Entry 7DW6 (X-ray diffraction, 1.70 A resolution); this record covers chains A and C.

# Chain A
Name: 3C-like proteinase
From: Severe acute respiratory syndrome coronavirus 2
Notes: EC 3.4.22.69
UniProt: P0DTD1 (R1AB_SARS2); residues 1-306 here correspond to UniProt positions 3264-3569 (UniProt number = residue number + 3263)
Sequence (306 residues; each row starts with the number of its first residue):
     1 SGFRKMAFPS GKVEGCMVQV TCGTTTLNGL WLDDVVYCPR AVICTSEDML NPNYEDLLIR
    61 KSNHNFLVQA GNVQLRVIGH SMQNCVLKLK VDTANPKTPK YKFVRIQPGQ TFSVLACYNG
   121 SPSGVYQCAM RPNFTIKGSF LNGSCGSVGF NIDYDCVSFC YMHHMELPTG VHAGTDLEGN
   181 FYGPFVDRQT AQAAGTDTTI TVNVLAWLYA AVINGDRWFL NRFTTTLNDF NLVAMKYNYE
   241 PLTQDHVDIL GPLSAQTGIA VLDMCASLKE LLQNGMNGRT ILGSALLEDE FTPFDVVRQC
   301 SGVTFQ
Construct notes: engineered mutation Ala41 (His3304 in P0DTD1)
Curated features (UniProtKB/Swiss-Prot):
  - active site: Cys145 (Nucleophile)
  - site: Gln306 (Cleavage)
  - cross-link (Glycyl lysine isopeptide (Lys-Gly)): Lys5 (interchain with G-Cter in ubiquitin), Lys90 (interchain with G-Cter in ubiquitin)
Reported in the primary citation:
  - binding site for nsp15/16 peptidyl substrate (chain C): Thr24, Thr25, Thr26, Ala41, Asn119, Phe140, His163, Gln189
  - mutagenesis - H41A: abolished catalytic activity (proposed by the authors, not directly observed)

# Chain C
Name: nsp15/16 peptidyl substrate
UniProt: P0DTD1 (R1AB_SARS2); residues -3 to 16 here correspond to UniProt positions 6789-6808 (UniProt number = residue number + 6792)
Sequence (20 residues; each row starts with the number of its first residue; numbers below 1 keep their minus sign (His-3 is residue -3)):
    -3 HVETFYPKLQ SSQAWQPGVA
Disordered / not traced: -3 to 1, 10-16
Curated features (UniProtKB/Swiss-Prot):
  - binding site (uracil): Thr0 to Lys4
  - site: Gln6, Ser7 (Cleavage)

# How chain A and chain C interact
Residue-residue contacts (41):
  Thr24(A) with Ser8(C); Gln9(C), hydrogen bond
  Thr25(A) with Ser7(C); Ser8(C); Gln9(C), hydrogen bond
  Thr26(A) with Ser7(C); Ser8(C), hydrogen bond (backbone-backbone)
  Ala41(A) with Leu5(C), hydrophobic
  Ser46(A) with Gln9(C)
  Tyr54(A) with Leu5(C)
  Phe140(A) with Gln6(C), hydrogen bond (backbone-side chain)
  Leu141(A) with Gln6(C)
  Asn142(A) with Lys4(C); Gln6(C); Ser7(C)
  Gly143(A) with Gln6(C), hydrogen bond (backbone-backbone); Ser7(C), hydrogen bond (backbone-backbone); Ser8(C)
  Ser144(A) with Gln6(C), hydrogen bond (backbone-backbone)
  Cys145(A) with Gln6(C), hydrogen bond (backbone-backbone); Ser7(C)
  His163(A) with Gln6(C), hydrogen bond
  His164(A) with Leu5(C); Gln6(C), hydrogen bond (backbone-backbone)
  Met165(A) with Lys4(C); Leu5(C), hydrophobic; Gln6(C)
  Glu166(A) with Pro3(C); Lys4(C), hydrogen bond (backbone-backbone); Gln6(C), hydrogen bond
  Pro168(A) with Tyr2(C)
  His172(A) with Gln6(C)
  Asp187(A) with Leu5(C)
  Gln189(A) with Tyr2(C); Pro3(C); Lys4(C); Leu5(C), hydrogen bond (side chain-backbone)
  Thr190(A) with Tyr2(C); Pro3(C)
  Ala191(A) with Tyr2(C)
  Gln192(A) with Pro3(C)
Also at the interface, not in a pair above, chain A (28 interface residues in all): Leu27, Met49, Asn119, Leu167, Arg188
The authors on this interface:
  - specific contacts: Thr24(A)-Gln9(C) (water-mediated contact), Thr25(A)-Gln9(C) (hydrogen bond), Thr26(A)-Gln9(C) (water-mediated contact), Asn119(A)-Ser8(C) (water-mediated contact), Gly143(A)-Ser8(C) (water-mediated contact), Gln189(A)-Lys4(C) (water-mediated contact)
  - interface residues, chain A: Thr26(A), Ala41(A), Phe140(A), His163(A), Gln189(A)

# Summary
The interface between chain A and chain C involves 28 residues on one side and 8 on the other; the contacts
include 13 hydrogen bonds. Among the polar pairs are Thr24(A)-Gln9(C), Thr25(A)-Gln9(C) and Phe140(A)-Gln6(C).
The paper describes water-mediated contacts between Thr24(A) and Gln9(C), Thr26(A) and Gln9(C) and Asn119(A)
and Ser8(C) among others; a hydrogen bond between Thr25(A) and Gln9(C). From the paper: a binding site for
nsp15/16 peptidyl substrate (chain C) at Thr24(A), Thr25(A) and Thr26(A) among others; H41A of chain A
abolishes catalytic activity.
Chain A is 3C-like proteinase (Severe acute respiratory syndrome coronavirus 2) and chain C is nsp15/16
peptidyl substrate; the structure, SARS-CoV-2 Mpro mutant (H41A) in complex with nsp15|16 peptidyl substrate,
was determined by X-ray diffraction (same publication as 7DVP, 7DVW, 7DVX, 7DVY and 7DW0).
